PDB entry 9KVE | electron microscopy, 2.98 A resolution | chains C and F of the 7 polymer chains in the assembly

Chain C:
Name: Spike protein S1
Organism: Severe acute respiratory syndrome coronavirus 2
UniProt: P0DTC2 (SPIKE_SARS2); residue numbers follow UniProt; this construct covers 334-527
Sequence (194 residues; each row starts with the number of its first residue):
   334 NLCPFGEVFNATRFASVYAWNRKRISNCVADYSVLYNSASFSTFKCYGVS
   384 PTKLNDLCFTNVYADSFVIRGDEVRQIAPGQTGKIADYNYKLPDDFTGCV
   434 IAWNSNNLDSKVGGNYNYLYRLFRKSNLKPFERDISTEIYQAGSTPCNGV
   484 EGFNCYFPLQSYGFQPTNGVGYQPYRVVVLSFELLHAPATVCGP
Disulfide bonds: Cys336-Cys361, Cys379-Cys432, Cys391-Cys525, Cys480-Cys488
Swiss-Prot annotation at these positions:
  - region: Arg403 to Asp405 (Integrin-binding motif), Asn448 to Phe456 (Immunodominant HLA epitope recognized by the CD8+)
  - glycosylation: Asn343 (N-linked (GlcNAc...) (complex) asparagine)
  - natural variant: Gly339 (G339D: In strain: Omicron/BA.1, Omicron/BA.2 and 4 more; G339H: In strain: Omicron/BA.2.75, Omicron/XBB.1.5 and 1 more), Arg346 (R346K: In strain: Mu/B.1.621; R346T: In strain: Omicron/BQ.1.1, Omicron/XBB.1.5 and 1 more), Leu368 (L368I: In strain: Omicron/XBB.1.5, Omicron/EG.5.1), Ser371 (S371F: In strain: Omicron/BA.2, Omicron/BA.2.12.1 and 6 more; S371L: In strain: Omicron/BA.1), Ser373 (S373P: In strain: Omicron/BA.1, Omicron/BA.2 and 7 more), Ser375 (S375F: In strain: Omicron/BA.1, Omicron/BA.2 and 7 more), Thr376 (T376A: In strain: Omicron/BA.2, Omicron/BA.2.12.1 and 5 more), Asp405 (D405N: In strain: Omicron/BA.2, Omicron/BA.2.12.1 and 6 more), Arg408 (R408S: In strain: Omicron/BA.2, Omicron/BA.2.12.1 and 6 more), Lys417 (K417N: In strain: Beta/B.1.351, Omicron/BA.1 and 8 more; K417T: In strain: Gamma/P.1), Asn440 (N440K: In strain: Omicron/BA.1, Omicron/BA.2 and 7 more), Lys444 (K444T: In strain: Omicron/BQ.1.1), 16 further natural variant entries in UniProt
  - mutagenesis: Asn343 (N343Q: Reduced viral infectivity), Leu452 (L452R: Increased resistance to neutralizing antibodies. Decreases HLA binding to NF9 epitope. Increased binding affinity to human ACE2), Tyr453 (Y453F: Decreased HLA binding to NF9 epitope. Increased binding affinity to human ACE2), Ala475 (A475V: Increased resistance to neutralizing antibodies), Val483 (V483A: Increased resistance to neutralizing antibodies), Glu484 (E484D: Increased replication in human TMEM106B overexpressing cells), Phe490 (F490L: Increased resistance to neutralizing antibodies and human covalescent sera neutralization), Gln493 (Q493N: Reduced host ACE2-binding affinity in vitro; Q493Y: Reduced host ACE2-binding affinity in vitro), Asn501 (N501T: Reduced host ACE2-binding affinity in vitro; N501Y: Increased binding affinity to human ACE2), His519 (H519P: Increased resistance to human covalescent sera neutralization)

Chain F:
Name: The light chain of 4H1
Organism: Macaca mulatta
Sequence (113 residues; row label = number of the first residue in the row):
     1 DVVMTQTPLSLPVTPGEPASISCRSSQSLFDGGHPYTSLDWYLQKPGQSP
    51 QLLIYMVSNRASGVPDRFSGSASGTDFTLKISRVEAEDVGVYFCMQSVEY
   101 PYSFGQGTTVDFK
Disulfide bonds: Cys23-Cys94

How chain C and chain F interact:
Residue-residue contacts - 23 pairs, chain C then chain F:
  Tyr421(C) - His34(F)
  Tyr421(C) - Pro35(F)
  Leu455(C) - Tyr36(F)
  Leu455(C) - Tyr55(F)
  Leu455(C) - Asn59(F)
  Phe456(C) - Tyr36(F)  hydrophobic
  Phe456(C) - Met56(F)  hydrophobic
  Arg457(C) - His34(F)  hydrogen bond (backbone-side chain)
  Lys458(C) - His34(F)  hydrogen bond (backbone-side chain)
  Tyr473(C) - His34(F)
  Gly476(C) - Val98(F)
  Ser477(C) - Val98(F)  hydrogen bond (side chain-backbone)
  Ser477(C) - Glu99(F)
  Phe486(C) - Tyr42(F)
  Phe486(C) - Met95(F)  hydrophobic
  Phe486(C) - Tyr102(F)
  Asn487(C) - Ser97(F)  hydrogen bond (side chain-backbone)
  Asn487(C) - Val98(F)
  Asn487(C) - Tyr102(F)
  Tyr489(C) - Ser38(F)
  Tyr489(C) - Asp40(F)
  Tyr489(C) - Met56(F)  hydrophobic
  Gln493(C) - Tyr55(F)
Also at the interface, not in a pair above, chain C (15 interface residues in all): Lys417, Ala475, Thr478
Also at the interface, not in a pair above, chain F (15 interface residues in all): Tyr100

Summary:
Chain C and chain F each contribute 15 residues to their interface, with 4 hydrogen bonds. Among the polar
pairs are Arg457(C)-His34(F), Lys458(C)-His34(F) and Ser477(C)-Val98(F). Curated annotation (UniProt) lists 10
mutagenesis sites on chain C.
Chain C is Spike protein S1 (Severe acute respiratory syndrome coronavirus 2) and chain F is the light chain
of 4H1 (Macaca mulatta); the structure, Cryo-EM structure of SARS-CoV-2 prototype spike protein in complex
with triple-nAb 4H1, 4A5 and 4C1, was determined by electron microscopy.
